Entry 8KCB (electron microscopy, 3.17 A resolution); this record covers chains C and J of the 11 polymer chains in the assembly.

Chain C:
Protein: Histone H2B.10
Organism: Arabidopsis thaliana
UniProt: Q9FFC0 (H2B10_ARATH); residues 0-144 here correspond to UniProt positions 1-145 (UniProt number = residue number + 1)
Amino-acid sequence (145 residues; row label = number of the first residue in the row; numbering starts at 0):
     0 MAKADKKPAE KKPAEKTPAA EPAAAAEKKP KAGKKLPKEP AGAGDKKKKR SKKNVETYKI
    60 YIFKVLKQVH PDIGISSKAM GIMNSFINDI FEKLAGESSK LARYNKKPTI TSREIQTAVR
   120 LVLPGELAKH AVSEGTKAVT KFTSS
Disordered / not traced: 0-54, 144
Curated features (UniProtKB/Swiss-Prot):
  - modified residue: Lys2 (N6-methyllysine), Lys5 (N6-acetyllysine), Lys10 (N6-acetyllysine), Lys11 (N6,N6-dimethyllysine), Lys15 (N6-acetyllysine), Lys27 (N6-acetyllysine), Lys33 (N6-acetyllysine), Lys34 (N6-acetyllysine)
  - cross-link: Lys140 (Glycyl lysine isopeptide (Lys-Gly) (interchain with G-Cter in ubiquitin))

Chain J:
Molecule: 170-nt DNA strand
Sequence (170 nucleotides; numbered -31 to 138; the number before each row is that of its first residue; numbers below 1 keep their minus sign (DA-31 is residue -31)):
   -31 ATCGCGACAC CGGCACTGGA ACAGGATGTA TATATGTGAC ACGTGCCTGG AGACTAGGGA
    29 GTAATCCCCT TGGCGGTTAA AACGCGGGGG ACAGCGCGTA CGTGCGTTTA AGCGGTGCTA
    89 GAGCTGTCTA CGACCAATTG AGCGGCCTCG GCACCGGGAT TCTCCAGGAT
Disordered / not traced: -31 to 0, 127-138

How chain C and chain J interact:
Contacting residue pairs - 7 pairs, chain C then chain J:
  Phe62(C) with DA9(J), phosphate contact
  Ile74(C) with DC8(J), phosphate contact
  Ser75(C) with DC8(J), phosphate contact
  Lys106(C) with DA28(J), phosphate contact
  Pro107(C) with DA28(J), phosphate contact
  Thr108(C) with DG27(J), phosphate contact; DA28(J), hydrogen bond to the phosphate
Other interface residues (no listed pair), chain C (8 interface residues in all): Gly73, Ser76

Summary:
8 residues of chain C face 4 of chain J across their interface, with 1 hydrogen bond. The hydrogen-bonded pair
is Thr108(C)-DA28(J).
Chain C is Histone H2B.10 (Arabidopsis thaliana) and chain J is a 170-nt DNA strand; the structure, Complex of
DDM1-nucleosome(H2A) complex with DDM1 bound to SHL2, was determined by electron microscopy together with 8KCC
from the same study.
